7BRJ - chains A and L of the 3 polymer chains in the assembly; structure by X-ray diffraction, 2.70 A resolution.

# Chain A
Name: Atrial natriuretic peptide receptor 1
Source organism: Rattus norvegicus
Notes: EC 4.6.1.2
Reference sequence: P18910 (ANPRA_RAT); residues 1-435 here correspond to UniProt positions 29-463 (UniProt number = residue number + 28)
Chain sequence (435 residues; each row starts with the number of its first residue):
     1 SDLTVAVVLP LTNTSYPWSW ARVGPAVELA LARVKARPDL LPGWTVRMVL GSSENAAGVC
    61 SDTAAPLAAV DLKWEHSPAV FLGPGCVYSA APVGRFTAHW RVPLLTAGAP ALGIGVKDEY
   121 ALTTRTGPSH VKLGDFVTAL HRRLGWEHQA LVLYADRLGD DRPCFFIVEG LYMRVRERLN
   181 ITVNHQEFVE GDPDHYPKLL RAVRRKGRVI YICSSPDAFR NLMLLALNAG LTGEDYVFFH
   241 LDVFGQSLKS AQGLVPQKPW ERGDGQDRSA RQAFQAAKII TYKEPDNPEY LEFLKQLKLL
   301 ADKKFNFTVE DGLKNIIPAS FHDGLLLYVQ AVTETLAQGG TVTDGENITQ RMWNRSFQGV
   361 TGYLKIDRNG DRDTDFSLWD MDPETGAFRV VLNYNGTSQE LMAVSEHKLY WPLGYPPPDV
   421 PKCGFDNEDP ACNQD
Disordered / not traced: 427-435
Disulfide bonds: C60-C86, C164-C213
Covalently attached groups: N-acetylglucosamine (NAG) linked to N13, N395

# Chain L
Name: Urodilatin
Notes: engineered mutation(s): deletion of residues 1-6
Reference sequence: P01160 (ANF_HUMAN); aligned to UniProt positions 124-143 over residues 9-28 (the alignment contains insertions or deletions, so no single offset holds)
Chain sequence (22 residues; row label = number of the first residue in the row):
     7 CFGGRMDRIG AQSGLGCNSF RY
Disulfide bonds: C7-C23

# How chain A and chain L interact
Pairs across the interface (30; chain A residue first):
  D62(A) - R11(L)  salt bridge
  V87(A) - I15(L)  hydrophobic
  Y88(A) - R11(L)
  Y88(A) - I15(L)  hydrophobic
  A91(A) - D13(L)
  A91(A) - I15(L)  hydrophobic
  P92(A) - D13(L)
  R95(A) - D13(L)  salt bridge
  R95(A) - I15(L)
  L112(A) - Q18(L)
  G113(A) - I15(L)
  G113(A) - Q18(L)
  I114(A) - I15(L)
  V116(A) - Q18(L)
  Y154(A) - L21(L)  hydrogen bond (side chain-backbone)
  Y154(A) - G22(L)
  G159(A) - R11(L)
  D160(A) - R11(L)  hydrogen bond (backbone-side chain)
  F165(A) - G20(L)
  F165(A) - L21(L)
  F166(A) - I15(L)
  V168(A) - L21(L)  hydrophobic
  E169(A) - Q18(L)
  E169(A) - S19(L)
  E169(A) - L21(L)
  M173(A) - Q18(L)
  M173(A) - S19(L)
  M173(A) - Y28(L)
  R176(A) - Y28(L)  hydrogen bond (side chain-backbone)
  H185(A) - L21(L)  hydrogen bond (side chain-backbone)
Other interface residues (no listed pair), chain A (23 interface residues in all): A111, Y120, Y172
Other interface residues (no listed pair), chain L (12 interface residues in all): R14, G16, C23

# In short
The interface between chain A and chain L involves 23 residues on one side and 12 on the other; the contacts
include 4 hydrogen bonds and 2 salt bridges. Among the polar pairs are D62(A)-R11(L), R95(A)-D13(L) and
Y154(A)-L21(L). Covalently linked N-acetylglucosamine: at N13(A) and N395(A).
Chain A is Atrial natriuretic peptide receptor 1 (Rattus norvegicus) and chain L is Urodilatin; the structure,
Atrial Natriuretic Peptide Receptor complexed with deletion mutant of human Atrial Natriuretic Peptide[7-28],
was determined by X-ray diffraction.
